PDB entry 7AEB | electron microscopy, 2.70 A resolution | chains M and O of the 42 polymer chains in the assembly

== Chain M (and O) ==
Molecule: LysM domain-containing protein
Source organism: Algoriphagus machipongonensis
Notes: chain O of this document is another copy of the same molecule, construct and numbering; everything in this record applies to it too
UniProt: A3HTB8 (A3HTB8_9BACT); residue numbers follow UniProt; this construct covers 1-228
Chain sequence (228 residues; numbered 1 to 228; the number before each row is that of its first residue):
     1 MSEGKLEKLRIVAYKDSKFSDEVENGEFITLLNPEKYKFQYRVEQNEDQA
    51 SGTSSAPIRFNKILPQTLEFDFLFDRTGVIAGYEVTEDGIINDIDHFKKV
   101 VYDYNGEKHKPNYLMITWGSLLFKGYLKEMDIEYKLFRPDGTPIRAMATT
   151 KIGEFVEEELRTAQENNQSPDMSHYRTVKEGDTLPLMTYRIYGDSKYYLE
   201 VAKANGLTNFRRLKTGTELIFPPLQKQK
Unresolved in the structure: 1, 169, 228

== Interface between chain M and chain O ==
Pairs across the interface (65; chain M residue first):
  Lys5(M) - Pro139(O)
  Lys5(M) - Asp140(O)
  Leu6(M) - Pro139(O)
  Glu7(M) - Pro139(O)  hydrogen bond (backbone-backbone)
  Glu35(M) - Lys135(O)
  Glu35(M) - Phe137(O)
  Lys36(M) - Glu133(O)  salt bridge
  Lys36(M) - Tyr134(O)
  Tyr37(M) - Glu133(O)
  Tyr37(M) - Tyr134(O)  hydrogen bond (backbone-backbone)
  Tyr37(M) - Phe137(O)  hydrophobic
  Lys38(M) - Asp131(O)  salt bridge
  Lys38(M) - Ile132(O)
  Phe39(M) - Asp131(O)
  Phe39(M) - Ile132(O)  hydrogen bond (backbone-backbone)
  Phe39(M) - Tyr134(O)  hydrophobic
  Gln40(M) - Met130(O)
  Gln40(M) - Asp131(O)  hydrogen bond
  Tyr41(M) - Lys98(O)
  Tyr41(M) - Tyr102(O)
  Tyr41(M) - Glu129(O)
  Tyr41(M) - Met130(O)  hydrogen bond (backbone-backbone)
  Arg42(M) - Lys128(O)
  Arg42(M) - Glu129(O)
  Arg42(M) - Met130(O)  hydrogen bond (side chain-backbone)
  Arg42(M) - Asp131(O)  salt bridge
  Val43(M) - Leu127(O)
  Val43(M) - Lys128(O)  hydrogen bond (backbone-backbone)
  Gln45(M) - Tyr126(O)
  Gln45(M) - Leu127(O)  hydrogen bond (side chain-backbone)
  Gln45(M) - Lys128(O)
  Gln49(M) - Lys62(O)
  Gln49(M) - Ile63(O)  hydrogen bond (side chain-backbone)
  Ala50(M) - Lys62(O)
  Ser51(M) - Asn61(O)
  Ser51(M) - Lys62(O)
  Gly52(M) - Asn61(O)  hydrogen bond (backbone-backbone)
  Thr53(M) - Lys62(O)
  Thr53(M) - Ile63(O)  hydrogen bond (backbone-backbone)
  Thr53(M) - Arg161(O)
  Thr53(M) - Glu165(O)
  Ser54(M) - Ile63(O)
  Ser54(M) - Arg161(O)
  Ser54(M) - Glu165(O)  hydrogen bond
  Ser55(M) - Val156(O)
  Ser55(M) - Arg161(O)
  Pro57(M) - Glu158(O)
  Ile58(M) - Tyr126(O)  hydrophobic
  Ile58(M) - Glu154(O)
  Ile58(M) - Phe155(O)
  Phe60(M) - His109(O)
  Phe60(M) - Pro111(O)
  Ile63(M) - Tyr102(O)
  Gly119(M) - Asp140(O)
  Gly119(M) - Gly141(O)
  Ser120(M) - Ile91(O)
  Ser120(M) - Gly141(O)
  Glu165(M) - Tyr104(O)
  Asn166(M) - Gly106(O)
  Asn167(M) - Tyr104(O)  hydrogen bond
  Asn167(M) - Gly106(O)
  Asn167(M) - His109(O)  hydrogen bond
  Gln168(M) - Gly106(O)  hydrogen bond (backbone-backbone)
  Gln168(M) - Glu107(O)
  Gln168(M) - His109(O)
Interface residues without a listed pair, chain M (36 interface residues in all): Glu3, Glu47, Ala56, Leu64, Gln66, Trp118
Interface residues without a listed pair, chain O (36 interface residues in all): Phe60, Leu64, Pro65, Lys110, Pro143

== In short ==
Chain M and chain O each contribute 36 residues to their interface; the contacts include 15 hydrogen bonds and
3 salt bridges. Among the polar pairs are Lys36(M)-Glu133(O), Lys38(M)-Asp131(O) and Arg42(M)-Asp131(O).
Chain M and chain O are both LysM domain-containing protein (Algoriphagus machipongonensis); the structure,
Cryo-EM structure of an extracellular contractile injection system in marine bacterium Algoriphagus
machipongonensis, the baseplate complex ..., was determined by electron microscopy, deposited together with
7AEF, 7ADZ and 7AE0.
